6A5O - chains T and a of the 23 polymer chains in the assembly; structure by electron microscopy, 9.90 A resolution (very low resolution: no residue pairs are listed; an interface is given only as per-side residue counts).

Chain T:
Molecule: 198-nt DNA strand
Sequence (198 nucleotides; each row starts with the number of its first residue; numbers below 1 keep their minus sign (DA-72 is residue -72)):
   -72 ATCAGAATCC CGGTGCCGAG GCCGCTCAAT TGGTCGTAGA CAGCTCTAGC ACCGCTTAAA
   -12 CGCACGTACG CGCTGTCCCC CGCGTTTTAA CCGCCAAGGG GATTACACCC AAGACACCAG
    48 GCACGAGACA GAAAAAAACA ACGAAAACGG CCACCACCCA AACACACCAA ACACAAGAGC
   108 TAATTGACTG ACGTAAGC
Disordered / not traced: 106-125

Chain a:
Name: Histone H3.3
Source organism: Homo sapiens
Reference sequence: P84243 (H33_HUMAN); residues 0-135 here correspond to UniProt positions 1-136 (UniProt number = residue number + 1)
Sequence (139 residues; numbered -3 to 135; the number before each row is that of its first residue; numbers below 1 keep their minus sign (Gly-3 is residue -3)):
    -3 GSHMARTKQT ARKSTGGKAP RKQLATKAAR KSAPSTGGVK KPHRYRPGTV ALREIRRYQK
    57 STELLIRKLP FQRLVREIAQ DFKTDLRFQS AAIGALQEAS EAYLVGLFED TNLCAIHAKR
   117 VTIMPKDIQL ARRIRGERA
Disordered / not traced: -3 to 37, 135
Construct notes: expression tag (-3 to -1)
Swiss-Prot annotation at these positions:
  - site: Ser31 (Interaction with ZMYND11)
  - modified residue: Arg2 (Asymmetric dimethylarginine), Thr3 (Phosphothreonine), Lys4 (Allysine), Gln5 (5-glutamyl dopamine), Thr6 (Phosphothreonine), Arg8 (Citrulline), Lys9 (N6,N6,N6-trimethyllysine), Ser10 (ADP-ribosylserine), Thr11 (Phosphothreonine), Lys14 (N6-(2-hydroxyisobutyryl)lysine), Arg17 (Asymmetric dimethylarginine), Lys18 (N6-(2-hydroxyisobutyryl)lysine), Lys23 (N6-(2-hydroxyisobutyryl)lysine), Arg26 (Citrulline), Lys27 (N6,N6,N6-trimethyllysine), Ser28 (ADP-ribosylserine), Ser31 (Phosphoserine), Lys36 (N6,N6,N6-trimethyllysine), Lys37 (N6-methyllysine), Tyr41 (Phosphotyrosine) and 9 more in UniProt
  - lipidation: Lys18 (N6-decanoyllysine)

How chain T and chain a interact:
At this resolution (10 A) residue pairs are not listed: 10 residues of chain T and 15 of chain a lie at the interface.

Overview:
The interface between chain T and chain a involves 10 residues on one side and 15 on the other.
Here chain T is a 198-nt DNA strand and chain a is Histone H3.3 (Homo sapiens). Entry 6A5O (RNA polymerase II
elongation complex stalled at SHL(-6) of the nucleosome) was determined by electron microscopy (same
publication as 6A5L, 6A5P, 6A5R, 6A5T, 6A5U and 6INQ).
